7FDC - chains A and F of the 31 polymer chains in the assembly; structure by electron microscopy, 6.60 A resolution (low resolution: residue-level contacts below are approximate; hydrogen-bond / salt-bridge calls are withheld).

Chain A:
Name: Yeast Vacuolar ATPase A subunit
Source organism: Saccharomyces cerevisiae S288C
Notes: EC 7.1.2.2
Sequence (617 residues; each row starts with the number of its first residue; numbering starts at 0):
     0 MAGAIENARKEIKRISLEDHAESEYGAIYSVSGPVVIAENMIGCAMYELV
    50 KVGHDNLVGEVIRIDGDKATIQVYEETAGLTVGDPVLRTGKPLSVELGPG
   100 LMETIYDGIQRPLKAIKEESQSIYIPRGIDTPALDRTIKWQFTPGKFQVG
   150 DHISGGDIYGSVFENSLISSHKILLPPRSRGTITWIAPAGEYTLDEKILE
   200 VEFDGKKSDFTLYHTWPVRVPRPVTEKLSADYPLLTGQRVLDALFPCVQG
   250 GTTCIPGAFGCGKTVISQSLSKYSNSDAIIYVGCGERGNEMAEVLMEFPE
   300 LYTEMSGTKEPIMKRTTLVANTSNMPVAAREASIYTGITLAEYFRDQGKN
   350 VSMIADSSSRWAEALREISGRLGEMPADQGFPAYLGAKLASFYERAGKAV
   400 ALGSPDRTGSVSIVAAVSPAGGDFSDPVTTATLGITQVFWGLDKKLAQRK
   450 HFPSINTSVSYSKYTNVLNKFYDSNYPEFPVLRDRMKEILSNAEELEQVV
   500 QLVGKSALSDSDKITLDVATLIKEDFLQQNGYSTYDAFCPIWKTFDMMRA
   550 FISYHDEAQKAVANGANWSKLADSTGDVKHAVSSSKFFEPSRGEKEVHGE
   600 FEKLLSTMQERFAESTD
Disordered / not traced: 0-22

Chain F:
Name: V-type proton ATPase subunit B
Source organism: Saccharomyces cerevisiae S288C
UniProt: P16140 (VATB_YEAST); numbering as in UniProt (aligned over 1-517)
Sequence (517 residues; each row starts with the number of its first residue):
     1 MVLSDKELFAINKKAVEQGFNVKPRLNYNTVSGVNGPLVILEKVKFPRYN
    51 EIVNLTLPDGTVRQGQVLEIRGDRAIVQVFEGTSGIDVKKTTVEFTGESL
   101 RIPVSEDMLGRIFDGSGRPIDNGPKVFAEDYLDINGSPINPYARIYPEEM
   151 ISTGVSAIDTMNSIARGQKIPIFSASGLPHNEIAAQICRQAGLVRPTKDV
   201 HDGHEENFSIVFAAMGVNLETARFFKQDFEENGSLERTSLFLNLANDPTI
   251 ERIITPRLALTTAEYLAYQTERHVLTILTDMSSYADALREVSAAREEVPG
   301 RRGYPGYMYTDLSTIYERAGRVEGRNGSITQIPILTMPNDDITHPIPDLT
   351 GYITEGQIFVDRQLHNKGIYPPINVLPSLSRLMKSAIGEGMTRKDHGDVS
   401 NQLYAKYAIGKDAAAMKAVVGEEALSIEDKLSLEFLEKFEKTFITQGAYE
   451 DRTVFESLDQAWSLLRIYPKEMLNRISPKILDEFYDRARDDADEDEEDPD
   501 TRSSGKKKDASQEESLI
Disordered / not traced: 1-8, 197-204, 488-517
Curated features (UniProtKB/Swiss-Prot):
  - binding site (ATP): Arg381
  - modified residue (Phosphoserine): Ser4, Ser137, Ser503, Ser504, Ser511, Ser515
  - cross-link (Glycyl lysine isopeptide (Lys-Gly)): Lys14 (interchain with G-Cter in ubiquitin), Lys508 (interchain with G-Cter in ubiquitin)

Interface between chain A and chain F:
Pairs across the interface (60; chain A residue first):
  Ile41(A) - Lys89(F)
  Gly42(A) - Asp87(F)
  Gly42(A) - Val88(F)
  Gly42(A) - Lys89(F)
  Cys43(A) - Ile86(F)
  Cys43(A) - Asp87(F)
  Cys43(A) - Val88(F)
  Ala44(A) - Gly85(F)
  Ala44(A) - Ile86(F)
  Met45(A) - Val34(F)
  Met45(A) - Thr83(F)
  Met45(A) - Ser84(F)
  Met45(A) - Gly85(F)
  Met45(A) - Ile86(F)
  Tyr46(A) - Gly85(F)
  Arg62(A) - Val34(F)
  Arg62(A) - Asn35(F)
  Arg62(A) - Gly36(F)
  Ile63(A) - Gly33(F)
  Ile63(A) - Val34(F)
  Ile63(A) - Asn35(F)
  Asp64(A) - Ser32(F)
  Asp64(A) - Gly33(F)
  Asp64(A) - Ile40(F)
  Gly65(A) - Ser32(F)
  Lys226(A) - Leu219(F)
  Leu227(A) - Arg223(F)
  Ser228(A) - Arg223(F)
  Met374(A) - Arg295(F)
  Met374(A) - Glu296(F)
  Met374(A) - Glu297(F)
  Met374(A) - Val298(F)
  Ala376(A) - Gly303(F)
  Asp377(A) - Arg289(F)
  Ala382(A) - Glu290(F)
  Tyr383(A) - Glu290(F)
  Ala386(A) - Thr249(F)
  Phe423(A) - Asn339(F)
  Leu432(A) - Ser176(F)
  Ile434(A) - Asn218(F)
  Gln436(A) - Asn218(F)
  Gln436(A) - Glu220(F)
  Gln436(A) - Thr221(F)
  Thr456(A) - Arg362(F)
  Ser457(A) - Arg362(F)
  Val458(A) - Arg362(F)
  Ser459(A) - Arg362(F)
  Tyr460(A) - Ser176(F)
  Tyr460(A) - Gly177(F)
  Lys462(A) - Leu178(F)
  Ser490(A) - Asn366(F)
  Ser490(A) - Lys367(F)
  Ala506(A) - Lys417(F)
  Leu507(A) - Lys417(F)
  Leu507(A) - Ala418(F)
  Leu507(A) - Glu422(F)
  Ser508(A) - Lys417(F)
  Ser508(A) - Glu422(F)
  Asp511(A) - Lys417(F)
  Asp511(A) - Glu422(F)
Interface residues without a listed pair, chain A (41 interface residues in all): Glu393, Thr435, Tyr463, Glu487, Asn491, Val498, Ser505
Interface residues without a listed pair, chain F (43 interface residues in all): Pro179, Glu182, Ala245, Asn246, Pro299, Pro338, Gly421

In short:
The interface between chain A and chain F involves 41 residues on one side and 43 on the other. Curated
annotation (UniProt) lists ATP-binding residue Arg381(F) on chain F.
Chain A is Yeast Vacuolar ATPase A subunit and chain F is V-type proton ATPase subunit B, both from
Saccharomyces cerevisiae S288C; the structure, CryoEM Structures of Reconstituted V-ATPase, state3, was
determined by electron microscopy.
